PDB entry 6CE7 | electron microscopy, 7.40 A resolution (low resolution: residue-level contacts below are approximate; hydrogen-bond / salt-bridge calls are withheld) | chains B and O of the 5 polymer chains in the assembly

# Chain B
Protein: Insulin receptor
Organism: Homo sapiens
Notes: EC 2.7.10.1
UniProt: P06213 (INSR_HUMAN); the construct has insertions or renumbered stretches relative to UniProt, so the offset changes along the chain: 1-637 = UniProt 28-664; 754-917 = UniProt 793-956
Amino-acid sequence (929 residues; row label = number of the first residue in the row; note: 116 numbers in that range are skipped by the numbering (no residue carries them; nothing is unmodelled there); a row labelled like 637A-637Z holds insertion residues (637A, then the next letters in order)):
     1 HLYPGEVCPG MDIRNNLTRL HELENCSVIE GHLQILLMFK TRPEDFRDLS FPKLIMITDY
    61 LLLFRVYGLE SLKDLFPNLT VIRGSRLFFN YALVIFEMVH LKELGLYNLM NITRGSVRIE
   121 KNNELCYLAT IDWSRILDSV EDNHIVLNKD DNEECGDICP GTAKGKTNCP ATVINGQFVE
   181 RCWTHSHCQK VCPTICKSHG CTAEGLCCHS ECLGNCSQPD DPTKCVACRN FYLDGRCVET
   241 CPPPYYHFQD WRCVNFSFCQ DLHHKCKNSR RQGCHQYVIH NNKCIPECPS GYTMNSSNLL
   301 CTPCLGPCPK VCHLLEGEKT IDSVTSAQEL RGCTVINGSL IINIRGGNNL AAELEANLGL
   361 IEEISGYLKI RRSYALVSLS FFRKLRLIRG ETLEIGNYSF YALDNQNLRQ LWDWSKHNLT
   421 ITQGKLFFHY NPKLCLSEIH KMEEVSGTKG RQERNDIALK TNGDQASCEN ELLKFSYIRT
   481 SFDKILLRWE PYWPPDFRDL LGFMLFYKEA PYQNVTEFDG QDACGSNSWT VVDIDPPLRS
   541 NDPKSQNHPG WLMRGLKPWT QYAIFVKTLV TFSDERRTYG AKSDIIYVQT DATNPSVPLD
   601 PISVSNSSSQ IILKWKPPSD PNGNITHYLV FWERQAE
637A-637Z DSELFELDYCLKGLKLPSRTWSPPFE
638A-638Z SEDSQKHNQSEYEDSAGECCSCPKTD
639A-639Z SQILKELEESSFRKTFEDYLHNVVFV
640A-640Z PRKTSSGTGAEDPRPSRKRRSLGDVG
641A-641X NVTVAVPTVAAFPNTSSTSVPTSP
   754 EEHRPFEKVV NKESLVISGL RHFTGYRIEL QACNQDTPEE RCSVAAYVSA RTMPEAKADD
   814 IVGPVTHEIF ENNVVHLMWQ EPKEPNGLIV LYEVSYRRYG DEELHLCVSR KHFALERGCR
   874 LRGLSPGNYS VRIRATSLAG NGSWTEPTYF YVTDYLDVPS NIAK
Disordered / not traced: 163-167, 173-176, 268-273, 306-308, 516-530, 637A-637Z, 638A-638Z, 639A-639Z, 640A-640Z, 641A-641X, 809-917
Construct notes: conflict His-144 (Tyr171 in P06213)
Swiss-Prot annotation at these positions:
  - region: Glu-639Q, Asp-639R, Tyr-639S, Leu-639T, His-639U, Asn-639V, Val-639W, Val-639X, Phe-639Y (Insulin-binding)
  - site: Phe-39 (Insulin-binding)
  - modified residue: Ser-373 (Phosphoserine), Tyr-374 (Phosphotyrosine), Ser-380 (Phosphoserine)
  - glycosylation (N-linked (GlcNAc...) asparagine): Asn-16, Asn-25, Asn-78, Asn-111, Asn-215, Asn-255, Asn-295, Asn-337, Asn-397, Asn-418, Asn-514, Asn-606, Asn-624, Asn-638H, Asn-641A, Asn-641N, Asn-881, Asn-894
Disulfides: Cys-8/Cys-26, Cys-126/Cys-155, Cys-169/Cys-188, Cys-192/Cys-201, Cys-196/Cys-207, Cys-208/Cys-216, Cys-212/Cys-225, Cys-228/Cys-237, Cys-241/Cys-253, Cys-259/Cys-284, Cys-266/Cys-274, Cys-312/Cys-333, Cys-786/Cys-795
Covalently attached groups: covalent link Thr-560/Thr-590

# Chain O
Protein: Insulin B chain
UniProt: P01318 (INS_SHEEP); residues 1-30 here correspond to UniProt positions 25-54 (UniProt number = residue number + 24)
Amino-acid sequence (30 residues; each row starts with the number of its first residue):
     1 FVNQHLCGSH LVEALYLVCG ERGFFYTPKA

# Interface between chain B and chain O
Pairs across the interface (9; chain B residue first):
  Pro-495(B) with His-5(O)
  Asp-496(B) with Cys-7(O)
  Phe-497(B) with Cys-7(O); His-10(O)
  Arg-498(B) with Cys-7(O); Gly-8(O)
  Arg-539(B) with His-10(O)
  Ser-540(B) with His-10(O)
  Asn-541(B) with His-10(O)
Also at the interface, not in a pair above, chain B (8 interface residues in all): Asp-542
Also at the interface, not in a pair above, chain O (6 interface residues in all): Gln-4, Ser-9

# In short
The interface between chain B and chain O involves 8 residues on one side and 6 on the other.
Here chain B is Insulin receptor (Homo sapiens) and chain O is Insulin B chain. Entry 6CE7 (Insulin Receptor
ectodomain in complex with one insulin molecule) was determined by electron microscopy, deposited together
with 6CE9 and 6CEB.
